Entry 5VYZ (X-ray diffraction, 2.30 A resolution); this record covers chains B and D of the 4 polymer chains in the assembly.

[Chain B (and D)]
Molecule: Pyruvate carboxylase
From: Lactococcus lactis
Notes: EC 6.4.1.1; chain D of this document is another copy of the same molecule, construct and numbering; everything in this record applies to it too
UniProtKB: A0A089XIW4 (A0A089XIW4_9LACT); numbering as in UniProt (aligned over 1-1137)
Chain sequence (1145 residues; row label = number of the first residue in the row; numbers below 1 keep their minus sign (Gly-7 is residue -7)):
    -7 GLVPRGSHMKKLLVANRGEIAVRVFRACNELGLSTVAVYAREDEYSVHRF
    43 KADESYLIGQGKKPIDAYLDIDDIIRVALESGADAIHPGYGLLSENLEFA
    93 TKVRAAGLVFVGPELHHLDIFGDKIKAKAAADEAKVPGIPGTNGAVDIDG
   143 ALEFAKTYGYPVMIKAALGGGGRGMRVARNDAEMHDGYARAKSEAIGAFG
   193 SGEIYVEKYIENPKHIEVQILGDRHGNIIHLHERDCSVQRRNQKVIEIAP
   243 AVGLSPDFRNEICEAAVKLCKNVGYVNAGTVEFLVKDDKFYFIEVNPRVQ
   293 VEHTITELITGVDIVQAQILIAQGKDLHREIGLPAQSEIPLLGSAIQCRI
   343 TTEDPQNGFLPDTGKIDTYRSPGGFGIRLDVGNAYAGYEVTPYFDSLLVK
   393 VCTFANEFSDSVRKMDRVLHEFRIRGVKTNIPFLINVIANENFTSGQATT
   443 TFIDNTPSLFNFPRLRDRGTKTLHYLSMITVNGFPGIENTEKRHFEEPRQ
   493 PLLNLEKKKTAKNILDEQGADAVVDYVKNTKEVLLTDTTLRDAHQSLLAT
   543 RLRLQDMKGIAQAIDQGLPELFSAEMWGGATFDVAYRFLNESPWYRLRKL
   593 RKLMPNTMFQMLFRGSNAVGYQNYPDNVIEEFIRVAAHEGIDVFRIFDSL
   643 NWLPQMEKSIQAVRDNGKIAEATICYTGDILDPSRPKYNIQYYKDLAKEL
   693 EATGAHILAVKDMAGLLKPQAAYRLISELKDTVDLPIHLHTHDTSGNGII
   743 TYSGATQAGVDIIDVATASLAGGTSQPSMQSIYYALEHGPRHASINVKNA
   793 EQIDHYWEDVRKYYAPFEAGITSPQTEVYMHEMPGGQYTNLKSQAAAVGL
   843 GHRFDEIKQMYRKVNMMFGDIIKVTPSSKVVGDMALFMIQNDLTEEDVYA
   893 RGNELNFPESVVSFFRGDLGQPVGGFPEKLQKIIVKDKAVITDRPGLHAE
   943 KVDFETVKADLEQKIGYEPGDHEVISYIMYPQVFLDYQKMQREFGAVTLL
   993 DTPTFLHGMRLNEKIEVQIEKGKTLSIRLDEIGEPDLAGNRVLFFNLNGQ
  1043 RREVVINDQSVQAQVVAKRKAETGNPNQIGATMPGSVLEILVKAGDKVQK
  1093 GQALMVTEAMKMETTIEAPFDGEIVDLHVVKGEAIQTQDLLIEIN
Not modelled in the structure: 163-165 (chain D: 163)
Sequence notes: expression tag (-7 to 0); conflict Ala1055 (Thr in A0A089XIW4)
Metal / ion sites: Mg2+: Glu274, Glu286 (together with ADP); Mn2+: Asp534, His732, His734
Residues lining bound ligands:
  - cyclic-di-AMP (2BA; (2R,3R,3aS,5R,7aR,9R,10R,10aS,12R,14aR)-2,9-bis(6-amino-9H-purin-9-yl)octahydro-2H,7H-difuro[3,2-d:3',2'-j][1,3,7,9,2,8 ]tetraoxadiphosphacyclododecine-3,5,10,12-tetrol 5,12-dioxide): Pro711, Gln712, Tyr715, Arg716, Ile742, Ser745, Gly746, Gln749
  - ADP: Lys116, Ile131, Met155, Lys157, Gly161, Gly162, Met167, Glu199, Lys200, Tyr201, Ile202, Pro205, His207, Gln231, Asn234, Glu274, Leu276, Ile285, Glu286, Asn288, Thr442
Reported in the primary citation:
  - binding site for cyclic-di-AMP: Tyr715, Ile742, Ser745, Gly746, Gln749
  - allosteric site: Tyr715, Ser745, Gln749
  - mutagenesis - Y715T, G746A: unchanged catalytic activity
  - post-translational modification sites: Lys1103
  - mutagenesis - E36K/Y37S/K1006T/S1018I: decreased catalytic activity
  - mutagenesis - E36K/Y37S/K1006T/S1018I: increased catalytic activity on acetyl-CoA

[Interface between chain B and chain D]
Residue-residue contacts - 87 pairs, chain B then chain D:
  Arg18(B) - Pro364(D)
  Arg18(B) - Gly365(D)
  Arg18(B) - Gly366(D)
  Arg18(B) - Arg409(D)
  Arg18(B) - Glu413(D)  salt bridge
  Asn21(B) - Arg405(D)
  Asn21(B) - Arg409(D)
  Glu22(B) - Arg405(D)
  Glu22(B) - Lys406(D)  salt bridge
  Glu22(B) - Arg409(D)  salt bridge
  Arg33(B) - Glu1008(D)  salt bridge
  Glu36(B) - Lys1006(D)  salt bridge
  Glu36(B) - Glu1008(D)
  Glu36(B) - Ser1018(D)  hydrogen bond
  Tyr37(B) - Lys1006(D)
  Tyr37(B) - Arg1020(D)  hydrogen bond
  Tyr37(B) - Asn1038(D)
  Arg41(B) - Thr1016(D)  hydrogen bond (side chain-backbone)
  Arg41(B) - Ser1018(D)  hydrogen bond
  Arg41(B) - Asn1040(D)
  Phe42(B) - Asn1040(D)
  Lys43(B) - Glu413(D)  salt bridge
  Asp45(B) - Lys1015(D)  hydrogen bond (backbone-side chain)
  Glu46(B) - Gly1014(D)
  Ser47(B) - Gly1014(D)  hydrogen bond (backbone-backbone)
  Tyr48(B) - Lys1013(D)
  Tyr48(B) - Gly1014(D)
  Glu72(B) - Lys1013(D)  hydrogen bond (backbone-side chain)
  Ser73(B) - Lys1013(D)
  Glu299(B) - Phe367(D)
  Gly303(B) - Phe367(D)
  Gly303(B) - Asn398(D)  hydrogen bond (backbone-side chain)
  Val304(B) - Phe367(D)
  Asp305(B) - Phe367(D)
  Asp305(B) - Lys406(D)  salt bridge
  Gln308(B) - Asp402(D)
  Gln308(B) - Lys406(D)
  Arg362(B) - Tyr377(D)
  Ser363(B) - Ser363(D)
  Pro364(B) - Arg18(D)
  Gly365(B) - Arg18(D)
  Gly365(B) - Leu371(D)
  Gly366(B) - Arg18(D)
  Gly366(B) - Arg370(D)
  Gly366(B) - Leu371(D)  hydrogen bond (backbone-backbone)
  Phe367(B) - Glu299(D)
  Phe367(B) - Gly303(D)
  Phe367(B) - Val304(D)
  Phe367(B) - Asp305(D)
  Phe367(B) - Arg370(D)
  Arg370(B) - Gly366(D)
  Arg370(B) - Phe367(D)
  Leu371(B) - Gly365(D)
  Leu371(B) - Gly366(D)  hydrogen bond (backbone-backbone)
  Tyr377(B) - Arg362(D)
  Tyr377(B) - Gly1041(D)
  Asn398(B) - Gly303(D)  hydrogen bond (side chain-backbone)
  Asp402(B) - Gln308(D)
  Arg405(B) - Asn21(D)  hydrogen bond (side chain-backbone)
  Arg405(B) - Glu22(D)  hydrogen bond (side chain-backbone)
  Lys406(B) - Glu22(D)  salt bridge
  Lys406(B) - Asp305(D)  salt bridge
  Lys406(B) - Gln308(D)
  Arg409(B) - Arg18(D)
  Arg409(B) - Asn21(D)
  Arg409(B) - Glu22(D)  salt bridge
  Glu413(B) - Arg18(D)  salt bridge
  Glu413(B) - Lys43(D)  salt bridge
  Lys1006(B) - Glu36(D)  salt bridge
  Lys1006(B) - Tyr37(D)
  Glu1008(B) - Arg33(D)  salt bridge
  Glu1008(B) - Glu36(D)
  Lys1013(B) - Tyr48(D)
  Lys1013(B) - Glu72(D)  hydrogen bond (side chain-backbone)
  Lys1013(B) - Ser73(D)
  Gly1014(B) - Glu46(D)
  Gly1014(B) - Ser47(D)  hydrogen bond (backbone-backbone)
  Gly1014(B) - Tyr48(D)
  Lys1015(B) - Asp45(D)
  Thr1016(B) - Arg41(D)  hydrogen bond (backbone-side chain)
  Ser1018(B) - Glu36(D)  hydrogen bond
  Ser1018(B) - Arg41(D)  hydrogen bond
  Arg1020(B) - Tyr37(D)
  Asn1038(B) - Tyr37(D)
  Asn1040(B) - Arg41(D)
  Asn1040(B) - Phe42(D)
  Gly1041(B) - Tyr377(D)
Interface residues without a listed pair, chain B (54 interface residues in all): Arg15, Tyr31, Leu300, Leu334, Ile369, Asp372, Ala378, Phe396
Interface residues without a listed pair, chain D (54 interface residues in all): Arg15, Tyr31, Leu300, Leu334, Ile369, Asp372, Ala378, Phe396

[Overview]
Chain B and chain D each contribute 54 residues to their interface; the contacts include 18 hydrogen bonds and
14 salt bridges. Polar contacts include Arg18(B)-Glu413(D), Glu22(B)-Lys406(D) and Glu22(B)-Arg409(D). From
the paper: a binding site for cyclic-di-AMP at Tyr715(B), Ile742(B) and Ser745(B) among others;
E36K/Y37S/K1006T/S1018I of chain B reduce catalytic activity; 3 substitutions were tested in all.
Both chains are Pyruvate carboxylase (Lactococcus lactis). Entry 5VYZ (Crystal structure of Lactococcus lactis
pyruvate carboxylase in complex with cyclic-di-AMP) was determined by X-ray diffraction, deposited together
with 5VYW and 5VZ0.
